PDB entry 9DZU | electron microscopy, 2.72 A resolution | chains B and A

Chain B:
Name: Transcription regulator
Source organism: Cryptococcus neoformans var. grubii H99
UniProtKB: J9VW44 (J9VW44_CRYNH); numbering as in UniProt (aligned over 1-401)
Sequence (411 residues; each row starts with the number of its first residue):
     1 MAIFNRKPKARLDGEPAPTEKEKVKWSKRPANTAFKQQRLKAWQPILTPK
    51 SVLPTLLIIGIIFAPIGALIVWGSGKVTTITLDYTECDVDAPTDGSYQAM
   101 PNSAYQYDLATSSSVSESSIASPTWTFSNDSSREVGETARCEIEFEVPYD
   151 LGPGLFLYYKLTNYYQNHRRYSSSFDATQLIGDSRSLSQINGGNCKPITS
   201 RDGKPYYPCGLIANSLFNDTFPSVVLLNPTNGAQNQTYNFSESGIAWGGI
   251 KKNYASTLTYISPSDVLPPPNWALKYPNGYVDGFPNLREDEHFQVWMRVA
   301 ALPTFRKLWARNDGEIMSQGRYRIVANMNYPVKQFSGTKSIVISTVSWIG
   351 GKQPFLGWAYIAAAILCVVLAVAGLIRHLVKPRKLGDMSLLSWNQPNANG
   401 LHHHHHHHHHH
Not modelled in the structure: 1-47, 398-411
Disulfides: Cys-87/Cys-141, Cys-195/Cys-209
Covalent attachments: N-acetylglucosamine (NAG) linked to Asn-129, Asn-218, Asn-235, Asn-239
Sequence notes: expression tag (402-411)

Chain A:
Name: Phospholipid-transporting ATPase
Source organism: Cryptococcus neoformans var. grubii H99
Notes: EC 7.6.2.1
UniProtKB: J9VZ19 (J9VZ19_CRYNH); residues 1-1561 here = UniProt positions 1-1561
Sequence (1570 residues; numbered 1 to 1570; the number before each row is that of its first residue):
     1 MGASKPPLVPRSKKHNPSWLDRNIVKPLESLAPSKLFARRRSPPVPRSVF
    51 INEPLPSEYYDKKGKILRAHHFATNQNVTSKYTVITFIPKNLFEQFRRVA
   101 NCFFLAISILQFFPKFSTISPGLVILPLIIVLAITALKDGYEDIKRHQAD
   151 HRTNHAIVHVLGGQDYTNQNPMASKDKTFIPAIPLPKRRSKKAKKAEEEA
   201 ALNMQGRSSSTENFAAEPVPGAEPRGQDELQRMRSQVSNWDEDPEAGDSP
   251 GELGWHRTIWEDVKVGDFVKIYENEQFPADIVICATSEEEDVAYIETKNL
   301 DGETNLKSRNGVPGLSHLNTAEACAKAHLCIDLDAPESNMFRLNGAVINL
   351 EEYDEDEQHPIHPITLETTMLRGCVLKNTAWVIGIIVYTGEDTKIIRNAG
   401 ATPSKRSKVEKQMNPQVIINLVILAAIAVVCAIVDHVNEVEWDRQQAYWM
   451 LFADTSGDNPNINGLVTFANAFITFQNIVPISLYISIEAVRTIQAAFIYW
   501 DRDIKYKKDGVTTRTTARSWNLSDDLGQIEYIFSDKTGTLTQNAMIFRQC
   551 SVGGKIYTGDGLPPSHPTITHQHQPPPVHQHDDQDDPIAKSASESDDSDP
   601 KKISTEDPDEIKVTLPKEVLATFHDAELDKDLEAHDSEQSRILHGFFAVL
   651 GLCHTVLAAETEPGVIEYKAQSPDEAALVQSAADVGFVFRGRDHNILRMS
   701 TPFSDVSDEYELLHVLEFNSARKRMSVILRKLDEDGRIFLLCKGADNVIF
   751 ERLTKDSNQREMREKTDQDLQYFASEGLRTLCLAYRILDPQVYEQWAKEY
   801 HNATVALQDREERIESVSSSIERDLILLGATAIEDKLQDGVPDTISDLKR
   851 AGIKVWVATGDKLETAVAIGYTTNLLTKDTNLIVVREGRHSIGDQLREAL
   901 EEFFGEDAGLRTTLSRIDSRRNSMDPPRLTRVNTGVRSLVGRDNGTRPGG
   951 FSLVIEGHALAHCFDDEETEALLLALSTRCNTVICCRVSPLQKAQIVHLI
  1001 KDNLGVMCLAIGDGANDVSMIQAADVGVGISGEEGLQAVNSSDYAIAQFR
  1051 YLKRLLLVHGHWSYFRNSSMILNFFYKNIIGIGVLFWFMIYCGWSTTYVF
  1101 AYVYLLFWNVFWTLVPVIAIGLFDRNIDDETLMALPELYRASREGKYFGL
  1151 MRFAYYIFEGVYQSAVIYFFLNYTYVTTTARGDGYDVYMYEMSTTQAIGA
  1201 VMVANLFSGLNIDAWTGWVWFAIWFGPFLIWVFTAVYSVIPPSSFYTGVY
  1251 GNDVFLFRSAAYWFGWPFVTIIALLPRYLIKTFRQNIFPNDVDTMRLVRK
  1301 YHPEVDLYNHPMLGGKLAPKKDEDESDYGEEPFDGPEGRRSSIKMANLRH
  1351 SHGAFGRGDQAGDMELGMGRKSLGNRPGLRSSMDSSRFGIHSGARGSTVD
  1401 MSTGLEQPPSRGFGFTMEEGGVAIQRMQSRLSQTSSHASRSRWPRFNNNS
  1451 SSSHPFETKPPSSMSKLRSRAGSILTRKRADTTDTRNSDDKSLSSPVKTG
  1501 FFGRHMPGQNHGQHEGRSMGTPLKSETGRGDNWEEEELEDESLGRGFGVG
  1551 QNMAPPEIPRMDYKDDDDKI
Not modelled in the structure: 1-43, 60-69, 165-250, 559-627, 918-938, 1319-1410, 1432-1570
Sequence notes: expression tag (1562-1570)
Bound ions: beryllium trifluoride ion near Asp-535 (its only coordinating residue here); Mg2+: Asp-535, Thr-537, Asp-1013
Small-molecule neighbours: A1BD6 ((3R,4R,5S)-3,4-dihydroxy-5-[(1R,2R,3S,4S,5R,6R,8E,10E,14E,16Z)-1,2,3,4,5-pentahydroxy-6,20,20-trimethylhenicosa-8,10,14,16-tetraen-1-yl]oxolan-2-one): Pro-127, Ile-130, Ile-134, Gln-476, Asn-477, Ile-481, Ser-482, Ile-485, Ser-486, Ala-489, Ile-493, Asn-1109, Val-1110, Ile-1118, Leu-1122
What the authors report for this chain:
  - binding site for A1BD6: Pro-127, Ile-130, Ile-134, Gln-476, Asn-477, Ile-481, Ile-485, Ala-489, Ile-493, Asn-1109, Ile-1118, Leu-1122
  - contacts within the chain: Ile-119/Tyr-1102 (hydrophobic contact)
  - mutagenesis - P127A, N1109A: increased growth in response to BLA
  - mutagenesis - P127A, N1109A: decreased catalytic activity on PS
  - mutagenesis - N1109A (3-fold): decreased catalytic activity on BLA
  - mutagenesis - P127A (1.9-fold): decreased binding to BLA
  - mutagenesis - I481A: unchanged growth in response to BLA
  - mutagenesis - S482A: decreased growth in response to BLA
  - specificity-determining residues: Gln-111, Asn-477 (by similarity / conservation)
  - mutagenesis - I130A/I134A/I485A/I493A/I1118A (2-fold), G266V: increased growth in response to A1BD6

Chain B / chain A interface:
Pairs across the interface (159; chain B residue first):
  Thr-48(B) / Thr-1282(A)
  Thr-48(B) / Asn-1286(A)
  Pro-49(B) / Thr-1282(A)
  Pro-49(B) / Asn-1286(A)
  Ser-51(B) / Tyr-1278(A)  hydrogen bond (backbone-side chain)
  Val-52(B) / Tyr-1278(A)
  Val-52(B) / Thr-1282(A)
  Thr-55(B) / Tyr-1278(A)
  Leu-56(B) / Leu-1275(A)  hydrophobic
  Ile-59(B) / Ile-1271(A)  hydrophobic
  Phe-63(B) / Phe-1268(A)  hydrophobic
  Phe-63(B) / Ile-1271(A)  hydrophobic
  Ile-66(B) / Phe-1264(A)  hydrophobic
  Ile-70(B) / Phe-1264(A)  hydrophobic
  Phe-156(B) / Asp-1183(A)
  Phe-156(B) / Gly-1184(A)
  Tyr-158(B) / Thr-1178(A)
  Tyr-158(B) / Thr-1179(A)
  Tyr-158(B) / Gly-1184(A)  hydrogen bond (side chain-backbone)
  Tyr-158(B) / Asp-1186(A)
  Asn-163(B) / Trp-449(A)
  Tyr-164(B) / Tyr-448(A)
  Tyr-164(B) / Trp-449(A)  hydrophobic
  Tyr-165(B) / Trp-442(A)  hydrophobic
  Tyr-165(B) / Trp-449(A)
  Tyr-165(B) / Tyr-1091(A)
  Tyr-165(B) / Cys-1092(A)
  Tyr-165(B) / Gly-1093(A)
  Asn-167(B) / Phe-1088(A)
  Asn-167(B) / Tyr-1091(A)  hydrogen bond (side chain-backbone)
  Asn-167(B) / Cys-1092(A)
  Asn-167(B) / Ser-1095(A)
  Asn-167(B) / Thr-1097(A)
  His-168(B) / Asp-435(A)  salt bridge
  His-168(B) / Glu-439(A)  salt bridge
  His-168(B) / Trp-442(A)
  His-168(B) / Ser-1095(A)
  Arg-169(B) / Asn-470(A)
  Arg-169(B) / Ser-1095(A)  hydrogen bond (backbone-side chain)
  Arg-169(B) / Thr-1096(A)  hydrogen bond (side chain-backbone)
  Arg-169(B) / Tyr-1098(A)
  Arg-170(B) / Trp-449(A)
  Arg-170(B) / Met-450(A)
  Arg-170(B) / Leu-451(A)  hydrogen bond (side chain-backbone)
  Arg-170(B) / Phe-452(A)
  Arg-170(B) / Ala-453(A)
  Arg-170(B) / Asp-458(A)  salt bridge
  Arg-170(B) / Asn-463(A)
  Tyr-171(B) / Trp-449(A)  hydrophobic
  Ser-172(B) / Thr-1097(A)
  Phe-175(B) / Tyr-1246(A)
  Ala-177(B) / Tyr-1246(A)  hydrophobic
  Ile-181(B) / Pro-1242(A)
  Ile-181(B) / Ser-1243(A)
  Pro-197(B) / Leu-451(A)
  Pro-197(B) / Phe-452(A)  hydrophobic
  Pro-197(B) / Asp-458(A)
  Ile-198(B) / Phe-452(A)  hydrophobic
  Leu-211(B) / Tyr-448(A)
  Leu-211(B) / Trp-449(A)
  Asn-214(B) / Leu-451(A)
  Ser-215(B) / Tyr-448(A)
  Gly-244(B) / Tyr-1185(A)
  Ile-245(B) / Tyr-1185(A)
  Trp-247(B) / Tyr-1185(A)
  Trp-247(B) / Gly-1251(A)
  Trp-247(B) / Val-1254(A)  hydrophobic
  Trp-247(B) / Phe-1255(A)  hydrophobic
  Gly-249(B) / Tyr-1250(A)
  Lys-252(B) / Pro-1242(A)
  Lys-252(B) / Tyr-1250(A)  hydrogen bond
  Asn-253(B) / Pro-1242(A)
  Pro-270(B) / Phe-452(A)  hydrophobic
  Asn-271(B) / Leu-451(A)
  Val-295(B) / Asp-1186(A)
  Arg-298(B) / Asp-1186(A)  hydrogen bond (side chain-backbone)
  Arg-298(B) / Tyr-1188(A)
  Arg-298(B) / Phe-1255(A)
  Val-299(B) / Tyr-1188(A)
  Val-299(B) / Met-1189(A)  hydrogen bond (backbone-backbone)
  Ala-301(B) / Phe-1088(A)
  Ala-301(B) / Met-1189(A)  hydrophobic
  Ala-301(B) / Met-1192(A)  hydrophobic
  Leu-302(B) / Asn-1172(A)
  Leu-302(B) / Val-1176(A)  hydrophobic
  Pro-303(B) / Tyr-1091(A)
  Arg-306(B) / Thr-1177(A)
  Arg-306(B) / Thr-1178(A)
  Arg-306(B) / Asp-1186(A)
  Lys-307(B) / Asp-1186(A)
  Leu-308(B) / Gly-1184(A)
  Leu-308(B) / Asp-1186(A)  hydrogen bond (backbone-side chain)
  Arg-311(B) / Asp-1183(A)  hydrogen bond (side chain-backbone)
  Arg-311(B) / Tyr-1185(A)
  Tyr-330(B) / Tyr-448(A)
  Pro-331(B) / Tyr-448(A)  hydrogen bond (backbone-side chain)
  Gln-334(B) / Gln-445(A)
  Gln-334(B) / Gln-446(A)  hydrogen bond (side chain-backbone)
  Gln-334(B) / Tyr-448(A)
  Phe-335(B) / Gln-445(A)
  Phe-335(B) / Tyr-448(A)  hydrophobic
  Phe-335(B) / Trp-449(A)  hydrophobic
  Val-346(B) / Thr-1179(A)
  Val-346(B) / Arg-1181(A)
  Val-346(B) / Gly-1182(A)
  Ser-347(B) / Gly-1182(A)
  Trp-348(B) / Ala-1260(A)  hydrophobic
  Trp-348(B) / Phe-1264(A)  hydrophobic
  Ile-349(B) / Ala-1180(A)
  Ile-349(B) / Ala-1260(A)  hydrophobic
  Gly-350(B) / Thr-1179(A)
  Gly-350(B) / Ala-1180(A)
  Gly-350(B) / Arg-1181(A)
  Gly-351(B) / Thr-1177(A)
  Gly-351(B) / Thr-1178(A)
  Gly-351(B) / Thr-1179(A)
  Gln-353(B) / Tyr-1173(A)
  Gln-353(B) / Thr-1174(A)
  Gln-353(B) / Val-1176(A)  hydrogen bond (side chain-backbone)
  Phe-355(B) / Phe-1170(A)
  Phe-355(B) / Tyr-1173(A)  hydrophobic
  Phe-355(B) / Thr-1174(A)
  Leu-356(B) / Thr-1174(A)
  Leu-356(B) / Phe-1264(A)
  Ala-359(B) / Phe-1268(A)
  Tyr-360(B) / Phe-1264(A)  hydrogen bond (side chain-backbone)
  Tyr-360(B) / Phe-1268(A)
  Ala-363(B) / Phe-1268(A)  hydrophobic
  Ala-363(B) / Ile-1272(A)  hydrophobic
  Leu-370(B) / Leu-1279(A)  hydrophobic
  Arg-377(B) / Phe-1283(A)
  Arg-377(B) / Ile-1287(A)
  Arg-383(B) / Asn-1286(A)  hydrogen bond (side chain-backbone)
  Arg-383(B) / Ile-1287(A)
  Leu-385(B) / Asn-1286(A)
  Gly-386(B) / Leu-1297(A)
  Gly-386(B) / Val-1298(A)
  Gly-386(B) / His-1302(A)
  Asp-387(B) / Thr-1294(A)
  Asp-387(B) / Val-1298(A)
  Met-388(B) / Val-1298(A)  hydrophobic
  Met-388(B) / His-1310(A)
  Met-388(B) / Met-1312(A)  hydrophobic
  Met-388(B) / Leu-1313(A)  hydrophobic
  Leu-390(B) / Pro-1289(A)  hydrophobic
  Leu-390(B) / Thr-1294(A)
  Leu-391(B) / Asp-1291(A)
  Leu-391(B) / Thr-1294(A)
  Leu-391(B) / Met-1295(A)  hydrophobic
  Leu-391(B) / Leu-1313(A)  hydrophobic
  Ser-392(B) / Arg-1140(A)
  Ser-392(B) / Asp-1291(A)  hydrogen bond
  Trp-393(B) / Glu-1137(A)
  Trp-393(B) / Leu-1138(A)  hydrophobic
  Trp-393(B) / Met-1312(A)  hydrogen bond (side chain-backbone)
  Trp-393(B) / Leu-1313(A)  hydrophobic
  Trp-393(B) / Ala-1318(A)  hydrogen bond (side chain-backbone)
  Asn-394(B) / Met-1312(A)  hydrogen bond (side chain-backbone)
  Asn-394(B) / Lys-1316(A)  hydrogen bond
Also at the interface, not in a pair above, chain B (81 interface residues in all): Ala-246, Ala-300, Val-342, Ser-344, Lys-352, Cys-367
Also at the interface, not in a pair above, chain A (82 interface residues in all): Ala-447, Thr-474, Leu-1135, Glu-1191, Ala-1261, Gly-1265, Gln-1285, Tyr-1301

Overview:
81 residues of chain B and 82 residues of chain A are in contact, with 21 hydrogen bonds and 3 salt bridges.
Polar pairs include His-168(B)/Asp-435(A), His-168(B)/Glu-439(A) and Arg-170(B)/Asp-458(A). The paper reports
a binding site for A1BD6 at Pro-127(A), Ile-130(A) and Ile-134(A) among others; P127A and N1109A of chain A
increase growth in response to BLA; 6 substitutions were tested in all.
Here chain B is Transcription regulator and chain A is Phospholipid-transporting ATPase, both from
Cryptococcus neoformans var. grubii H99. Entry 9DZU (Cryo-EM structure of the C. neoformans lipid flippase
Apt1-Cdc50 bound with butyrolactol A in the E2P ...) was determined by electron microscopy.
